PDB entry 4XLS | X-ray diffraction, 4.01 A resolution (low resolution: residue-level contacts below are approximate; hydrogen-bond / salt-bridge calls are withheld) | chains C and F of the 9 polymer chains in the assembly

[Chain C]
Name: DNA-directed RNA polymerase subunit beta
Organism: Thermus aquaticus
Notes: EC 2.7.7.6
UniProt: Q9KWU7 (RPOB_THEAQ); numbering as in UniProt (aligned over 1-1119)
Chain sequence (1119 residues; numbered 1 to 1119; the number before each row is that of its first residue):
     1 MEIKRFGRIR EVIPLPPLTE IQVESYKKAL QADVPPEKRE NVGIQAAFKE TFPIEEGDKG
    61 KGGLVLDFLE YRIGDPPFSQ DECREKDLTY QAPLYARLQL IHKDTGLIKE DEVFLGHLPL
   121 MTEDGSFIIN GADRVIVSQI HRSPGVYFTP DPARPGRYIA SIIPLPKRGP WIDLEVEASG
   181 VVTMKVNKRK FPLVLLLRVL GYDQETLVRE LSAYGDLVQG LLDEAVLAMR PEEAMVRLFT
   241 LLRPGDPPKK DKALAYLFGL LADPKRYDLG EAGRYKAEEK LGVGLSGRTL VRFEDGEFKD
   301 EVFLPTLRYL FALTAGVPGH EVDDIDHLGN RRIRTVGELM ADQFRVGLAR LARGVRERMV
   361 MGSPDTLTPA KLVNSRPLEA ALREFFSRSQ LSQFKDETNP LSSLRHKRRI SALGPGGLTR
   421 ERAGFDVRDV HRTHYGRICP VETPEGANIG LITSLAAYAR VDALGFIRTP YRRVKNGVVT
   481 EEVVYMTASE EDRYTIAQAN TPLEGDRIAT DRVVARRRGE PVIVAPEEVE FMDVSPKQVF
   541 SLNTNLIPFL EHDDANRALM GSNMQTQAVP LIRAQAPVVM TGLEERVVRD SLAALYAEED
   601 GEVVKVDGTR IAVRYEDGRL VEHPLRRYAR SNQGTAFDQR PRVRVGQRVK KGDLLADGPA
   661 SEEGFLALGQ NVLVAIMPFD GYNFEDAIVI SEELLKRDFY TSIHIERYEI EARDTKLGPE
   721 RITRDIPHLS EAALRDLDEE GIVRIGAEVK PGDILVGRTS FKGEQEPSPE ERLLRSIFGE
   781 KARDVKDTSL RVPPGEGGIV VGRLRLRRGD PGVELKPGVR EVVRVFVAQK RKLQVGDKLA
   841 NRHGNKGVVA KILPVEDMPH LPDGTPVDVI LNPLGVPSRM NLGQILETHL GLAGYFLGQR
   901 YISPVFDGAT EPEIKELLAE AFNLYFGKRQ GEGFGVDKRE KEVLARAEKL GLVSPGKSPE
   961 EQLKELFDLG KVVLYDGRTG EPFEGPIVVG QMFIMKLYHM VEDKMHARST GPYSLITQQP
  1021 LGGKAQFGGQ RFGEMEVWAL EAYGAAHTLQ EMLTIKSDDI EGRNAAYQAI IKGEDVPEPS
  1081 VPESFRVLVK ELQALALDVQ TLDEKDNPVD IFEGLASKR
Not modelled in the structure: 1, 57-61, 1119

[Chain F]
Name: RNA polymerase sigma factor SigA
Organism: Thermus aquaticus
Notes: fragment: 92-438
UniProt: Q9EZJ8 (SIGA_THEAQ); residue numbers follow UniProt; this construct covers 92-438
Chain sequence (347 residues; row label = number of the first residue in the row):
    92 TSDPVRQYLH EIGQVPLLTL EEEIDLARKV EEGMEAIKKL SEATGLDQEL IREVVRAKIL
   152 GTARIQKIPG LKEKPDPKTV EEVDGKLKSL PKELKRYLHI AREGEAARQH LIEANLRLVV
   212 SIAKKYTGRG LSFLDLIQEG NQGLIRAVEK FEYKRRFKFS TYATWWIRQA INRAIADQAR
   272 TIRIPVHMVE TINKLSRTAR QLQQELGREP SYEEIAEAMG PGWDAKRVEE TLKIAQEPVS
   332 LETPIGDEKD SFYGDFIPDE NLPSPVEAAA QSLLSEELEK ALSKLSEREA MVLKLRKGLI
   392 DGREHTLEEV GAYFGVTRER IRQIENKALR KLKYHESRTR KLRDFLE
Not modelled in the structure: 92-93
Swiss-Prot annotation at these positions:
  - DNA-binding region: L398 to N417 (H-T-H motif)
  - region: S93 to I128 (Sigma-70 factor domain-1)
  - motif: D226 to Q229 (Interaction with polymerase core subunit RpoC)

[How chain C and chain F interact]
Pairs across the interface - 67 pairs, chain C then chain F:
  F114(C) - G298(F)
  H117(C) - E300(F)
  A370(C) - Q295(F)
  V373(C) - Q295(F)
  N374(C) - R291(F)
  S375(C) - Q294(F)
  R376(C) - R291(F)
  E379(C) - Q294(F)
  R420(C) - K340(F)
  D714(C) - K324(F)
  H728(C) - L437(F)
  H728(C) - E438(F)
  P769(C) - K388(F)
  P769(C) - G389(F)
  P769(C) - L390(F)
  E770(C) - Q362(F)
  E770(C) - L365(F)
  E770(C) - S366(F)
  E770(C) - L369(F)
  E770(C) - L390(F)
  E771(C) - L365(F)
  R772(C) - E395(F)
  L773(C) - L369(F)
  L773(C) - L384(F)
  L773(C) - K388(F)
  L773(C) - L390(F)
  L773(C) - L420(F)
  L774(C) - L365(F)
  R775(C) - E438(F)
  S776(C) - K388(F)
  S776(C) - L420(F)
  I777(C) - L420(F)
  I777(C) - K424(F)
  F778(C) - E427(F)
  F778(C) - L433(F)
  F778(C) - R434(F)
  K786(C) - E438(F)
  R808(C) - Y303(F)
  R808(C) - E320(F)
  E814(C) - Y303(F)
  K816(C) - E320(F)
  P817(C) - Y303(F)
  P817(C) - E320(F)
  G818(C) - E320(F)
  T1010(C) - S355(F)
  T1010(C) - P356(F)
  Y1013(C) - P349(F)
  Y1013(C) - D350(F)
  Y1013(C) - P356(F)
  S1014(C) - D346(F)
  S1014(C) - I348(F)
  L1015(C) - I348(F)
  L1015(C) - P349(F)
  L1015(C) - D350(F)
  L1015(C) - N352(F)
  Q1018(C) - D350(F)
  Q1018(C) - L353(F)
  L1021(C) - D346(F)
  Q1026(C) - F347(F)
  R1063(C) - L353(F)
  R1063(C) - P356(F)
  N1064(C) - P356(F)
  N1064(C) - A359(F)
  Y1067(C) - P356(F)
  Y1067(C) - V357(F)
  Y1067(C) - A360(F)
  K1072(C) - E367(F)
Interface residues without a listed pair, chain C (48 interface residues in all): V113, G245, E357, V360, P369, Q393, L815, P1012, I1060, Q1068
Interface residues without a listed pair, chain F (47 interface residues in all): R97, K216, S287, L323, D338, P354, S363, D435, F436

[Summary]
Chain C and chain F form an interface of 48 and 47 residues respectively.
Here chain C is DNA-directed RNA polymerase subunit beta and chain F is RNA polymerase sigma factor SigA, both
from Thermus aquaticus. Entry 4XLS (Crystal structure of T. aquaticus transcription initiation complex with
CarD containing upstream fork promoter) was determined by X-ray diffraction together with 4XLR and 4XAX from
the same study.
